PDB entry 7M3M | electron microscopy, 2.26 A resolution | chain A

# Chain A
Name: Capsid protein 2
Source organism: Canine parvovirus type 2
UniProtKB: B2ZG07 (B2ZG07_PAVC); residues 1-584 here = UniProt positions 1-584
Chain sequence (584 residues; numbered 1 to 584; the number before each row is that of its first residue):
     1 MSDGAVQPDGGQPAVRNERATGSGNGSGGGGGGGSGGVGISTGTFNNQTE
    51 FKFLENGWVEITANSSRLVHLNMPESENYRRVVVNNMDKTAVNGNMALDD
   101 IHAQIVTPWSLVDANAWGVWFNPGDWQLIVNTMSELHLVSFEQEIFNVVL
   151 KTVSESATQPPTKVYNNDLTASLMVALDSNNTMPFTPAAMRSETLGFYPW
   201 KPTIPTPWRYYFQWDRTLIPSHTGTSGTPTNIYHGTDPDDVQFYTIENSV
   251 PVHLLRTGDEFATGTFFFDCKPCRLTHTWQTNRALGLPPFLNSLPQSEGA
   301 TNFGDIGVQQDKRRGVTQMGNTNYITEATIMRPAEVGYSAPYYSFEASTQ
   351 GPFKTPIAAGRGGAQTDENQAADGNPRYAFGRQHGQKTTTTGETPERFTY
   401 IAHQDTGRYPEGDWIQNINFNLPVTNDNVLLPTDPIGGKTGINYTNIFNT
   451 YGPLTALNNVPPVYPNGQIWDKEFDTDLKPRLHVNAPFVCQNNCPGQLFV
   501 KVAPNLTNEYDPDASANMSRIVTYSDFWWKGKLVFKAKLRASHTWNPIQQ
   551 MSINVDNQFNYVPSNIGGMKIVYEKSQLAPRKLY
Unresolved in the structure: 1-36, 156-161, 362-371
Disulfides: Cys490-Cys494
Reported in the primary citation:
  - conformationally variable residues (order/disorder transition): Ser226 to Thr228
  - specificity-determining residues: Asn93 (citing earlier work)
  - mutagenesis - H222Y, G224E, G224R: decreased binding to Mab 14 (citing earlier work)

# Overview
The paper reports that H222Y, G224E and G224R reduce binding to Mab 14; the specificity determinant Asn93.
Chain A is Capsid protein 2 (Canine parvovirus type 2); the structure, Canine parvovirus and Fab14 at partial
occupancy, was determined by electron microscopy, deposited together with 7M3L, 7M3N and 7M3O.
